7M1C - chains H and L; structure by X-ray diffraction, 2.10 A resolution.

== Chain H ==
Protein: 1-32 Fab Heavy Chain
Organism: Homo sapiens
Notes: antibody fragment or engineered binder
Sequence (241 residues; numbered 1 to 225 plus 20 insertion-coded residues; 4 numbers in that range are skipped by the numbering (no residue carries them; nothing is unmodelled there); the number before each row is that of its first residue; a row labelled like 82A-82C holds insertion residues (82A, then the next letters in order)):
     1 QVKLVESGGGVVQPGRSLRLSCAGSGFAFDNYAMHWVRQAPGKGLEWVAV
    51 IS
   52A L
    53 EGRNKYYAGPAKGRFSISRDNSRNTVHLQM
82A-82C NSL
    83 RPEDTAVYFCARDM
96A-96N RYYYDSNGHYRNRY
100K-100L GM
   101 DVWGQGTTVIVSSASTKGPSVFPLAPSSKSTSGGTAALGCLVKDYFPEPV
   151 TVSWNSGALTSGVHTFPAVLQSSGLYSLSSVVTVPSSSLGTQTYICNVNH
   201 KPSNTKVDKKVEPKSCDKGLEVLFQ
Unresolved in the structure: 1, 96A-96N, 215-225
Disulfides: Cys-22/Cys-92, Cys-140/Cys-196

== Chain L ==
Protein: 1-32 Fab Light Chain
Organism: Homo sapiens
Notes: antibody fragment or engineered binder
Sequence (213 residues; numbered 1 to 213; the number before each row is that of its first residue):
     1 DIQMTQSPSSLSASVGDSVTITCQASQDINQFVSWYQQKPGKPPKLLIYD
    51 ASNLESGVPSRFSGSGSGTHFTFTISSLQPDDIATYYCQQYENLFTFGPG
   101 TKVDIKRTVAAPSVFIFPPSDEQLKSGTASVVCLLNNFYPREAKVQWKVD
   151 NALQSGNSQESVTEQDSKDSTYSLSSTLTLSKADYEKHKVYACEVTHQGL
   201 SSPVTKSFNRGEC
Unresolved in the structure: 212-213
Disulfides: Cys-23/Cys-88, Cys-133/Cys-193

== Chain H / chain L interface ==
Pairs across the interface (70):
  His-35(H) / Phe-95(L)
  Val-37(H) / Phe-97(L)  hydrophobic
  Gln-39(H) / Gln-38(L)  hydrogen bond
  Gln-39(H) / Tyr-87(L)
  Gly-44(H) / Tyr-87(L)
  Leu-45(H) / Pro-44(L)  hydrophobic
  Leu-45(H) / Tyr-87(L)
  Leu-45(H) / Phe-97(L)
  Trp-47(H) / Leu-94(L)  hydrophobic
  Trp-47(H) / Phe-95(L)
  Trp-47(H) / Phe-97(L)
  Val-50(H) / Phe-95(L)  hydrophobic
  Tyr-58(H) / Leu-94(L)  hydrophobic
  Phe-91(H) / Pro-43(L)  hydrophobic
  Gly-100K(H) / Leu-46(L)
  Met-100L(H) / Tyr-36(L)  hydrogen bond (backbone-side chain)
  Met-100L(H) / Leu-46(L)
  Met-100L(H) / Gln-89(L)
  Met-100L(H) / Phe-97(L)  hydrophobic
  Asp-101(H) / Leu-46(L)
  Asp-101(H) / Glu-55(L)
  Trp-103(H) / Tyr-36(L)
  Trp-103(H) / Pro-43(L)  hydrophobic
  Trp-103(H) / Pro-44(L)
  Gly-104(H) / Pro-43(L)
  Gln-105(H) / Pro-43(L)
  Phe-122(H) / Ser-120(L)
  Phe-122(H) / Gln-123(L)
  Phe-122(H) / Ser-126(L)
  Pro-123(H) / Ser-120(L)
  Pro-123(H) / Glu-122(L)
  Leu-124(H) / Phe-117(L)
  Leu-124(H) / Val-132(L)  hydrophobic
  Ala-125(H) / Phe-117(L)
  Lys-129(H) / Phe-115(L)
  Lys-129(H) / Ile-116(L)  hydrogen bond (backbone-backbone)
  Lys-129(H) / Lys-206(L)
  Lys-129(H) / Ser-207(L)  hydrogen bond (side chain-backbone)
  Lys-129(H) / Phe-208(L)
  Ser-130(H) / Phe-115(L)
  Ser-130(H) / Ile-116(L)  hydrogen bond (side chain-backbone)
  Ser-130(H) / Phe-117(L)
  Thr-131(H) / Phe-115(L)
  Ser-132(H) / Phe-115(L)
  Thr-135(H) / Phe-115(L)
  Ala-137(H) / Phe-115(L)  hydrophobic
  Ala-137(H) / Phe-117(L)
  Leu-138(H) / Phe-117(L)
  Leu-141(H) / Ser-130(L)
  Lys-143(H) / Gln-123(L)
  Lys-143(H) / Ser-130(L)
  His-164(H) / Asn-136(L)  hydrogen bond
  His-164(H) / Asn-137(L)
  His-164(H) / Ser-173(L)
  Phe-166(H) / Leu-134(L)  hydrophobic
  Phe-166(H) / Ser-161(L)
  Phe-166(H) / Thr-163(L)
  Phe-166(H) / Ser-173(L)
  Phe-166(H) / Leu-174(L)
  Phe-166(H) / Ser-175(L)
  Pro-167(H) / Ser-161(L)  hydrogen bond (backbone-side chain)
  Pro-167(H) / Val-162(L)
  Val-169(H) / Gln-159(L)
  Val-169(H) / Glu-160(L)
  Leu-170(H) / Gln-159(L)  hydrogen bond (backbone-side chain)
  Gln-171(H) / Gln-159(L)
  Ser-179(H) / Ser-175(L)  hydrogen bond
  Val-181(H) / Leu-134(L)  hydrophobic
  Thr-183(H) / Asn-136(L)
  Lys-209(H) / Glu-122(L)  salt bridge
Other interface residues (no listed pair), chain H (44 interface residues in all): Lys-43, Glu-46, Tyr-59, Val-121, Pro-126, Ser-128
Other interface residues (no listed pair), chain L (41 interface residues in all): Ser-34, Lys-42, Pro-99, Val-114, Thr-128, Thr-177, Thr-179

== Overview ==
44 residues of chain H and 41 residues of chain L are in contact, with 9 hydrogen bonds and 1 salt bridge.
Polar pairs include Lys-209(H)/Glu-122(L), Gln-39(H)/Gln-38(L) and Met-100L(H)/Tyr-36(L).
Chain H is 1-32 Fab Heavy Chain and chain L is 1-32 Fab Light Chain, both from Homo sapiens; the structure,
Crystal structure of the HCMV pentamer-specific antibody 1-32, was determined by X-ray diffraction together
with 7KBA, 7LYV and 7M22 from the same study.
